4OP6 - chain A; structure by X-ray diffraction, 1.65 A resolution.

[Chain A]
Molecule: Uricase
Organism: Aspergillus flavus
Notes: EC 1.7.3.3
UniProtKB: Q00511 (URIC_ASPFL); residues 1-301 here correspond to UniProt positions 2-302 (UniProt number = residue number + 1)
Amino-acid sequence (302 residues; row label = number of the first residue in the row; numbering starts at 0):
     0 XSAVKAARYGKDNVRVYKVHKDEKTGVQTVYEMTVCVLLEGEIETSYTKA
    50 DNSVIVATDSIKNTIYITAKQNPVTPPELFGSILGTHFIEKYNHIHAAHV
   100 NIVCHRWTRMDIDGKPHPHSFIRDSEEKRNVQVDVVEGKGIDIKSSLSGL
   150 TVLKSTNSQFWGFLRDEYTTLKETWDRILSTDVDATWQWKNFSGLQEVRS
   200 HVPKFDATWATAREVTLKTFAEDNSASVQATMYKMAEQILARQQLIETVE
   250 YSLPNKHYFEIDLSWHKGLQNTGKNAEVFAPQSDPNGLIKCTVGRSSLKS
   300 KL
Unresolved in the structure: 296-301
Modified / non-standard residues: ACE (acetyl group) at position 0
Sequence notes: acetylation (0)
Ion coordination: Na+: Ile88, Tyr91, Ile94, Glu136
Small-molecule neighbours:
  - 8-azaxanthine (AZA): Tyr8, Ile54, Ala56, Thr57, Asp58, Phe159, Leu170, Arg176, Ser226, Val227, Gln228, Asn254, Ile288
  - oxygen molecule (OXY): Lys10, Thr57, Asn254, His256, Gly286, Ile288
Curated features (UniProtKB/Swiss-Prot):
  - motif: Ser299 to Leu301 (Microbody targeting signal)
  - active site (Charge relay system): Lys10, Thr57, His256
  - binding site (5-hydroxyisourate): Thr57, Asp58, Phe159, Arg176, Val227, Gln228, Asn254
  - binding site (O2): Thr57, Asn254
  - binding site (urate): Thr57, Asp58, Phe159, Arg176, Val227, Gln228, Asn254
  - modified residue: Ser1 (N-acetylserine)
Reported in the primary citation:
  - binding site for 8-azaxanthine: Arg176, Val227, Gln228
  - binding site for oxygen molecule: Thr57, Asn254

[In short]
Ligands of chain A: 8-azaxanthine and oxygen molecule. Curated annotation (UniProt) lists 3 active-site
residues, 7 residues binding 5-hydroxyisourate, O2-binding residues Thr57 and Asn254 and 7 urate-binding
residues. The paper reports a binding site for 8-azaxanthine at Arg176, Val227 and Gln228; a binding site for
oxygen molecule at Thr57 and Asn254.
Chain A is Uricase (Aspergillus flavus); the structure, Urate OXIDASE + 8-AZAXANTHINE UNDER 40 BARS OXYGEN,
was determined by X-ray diffraction together with 4OP9 from the same study.
